Entry 7QIT (X-ray diffraction, 1.99 A resolution); this record covers chains D and H of the 8 polymer chains in the assembly.

== Chain D (and H) ==
Protein: Pancreatic trypsin inhibitor
Notes: chain H of this document is another copy of the same molecule, construct and numbering; everything in this record applies to it too
UniProt: P00974 (BPT1_BOVIN); residues 1-58 here correspond to UniProt positions 36-93 (UniProt number = residue number + 35)
Chain sequence (58 residues; each row starts with the number of its first residue):
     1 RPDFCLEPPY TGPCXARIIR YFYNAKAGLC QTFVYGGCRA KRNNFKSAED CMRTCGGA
Construct notes: engineered mutation 3EG_15 (Lys50 in P00974)
Modified / non-standard residues: 3EG ((2S)-2-amino-4,4,4-trifluorobutanoic acid) at position 15
Cystine bridges: Cys-5/Cys-55, Cys-14/Cys-38, Cys-30/Cys-51

== Interface between chain D and chain H ==
Contacting residue pairs - 15 pairs, chain D then chain H:
  Arg-17(D) with Ala-27(H); Gly-28(H)
  Ile-19(D) with Leu-29(H), hydrophobic
  Tyr-21(D) with Tyr-21(H); Ala-48(H)
  Ala-27(D) with Arg-17(H)
  Gly-28(D) with Arg-17(H)
  Leu-29(D) with Ile-19(H), hydrophobic; Thr-32(H)
  Cys-30(D) with Thr-32(H), hydrogen bond (backbone-side chain)
  Gln-31(D) with Gln-31(H); Thr-32(H), hydrogen bond (side chain-backbone)
  Thr-32(D) with Cys-30(H), hydrogen bond (side chain-backbone); Gln-31(H), hydrogen bond (backbone-side chain)
  Ala-48(D) with Tyr-21(H)
Interface residues without a listed pair, chain D (12 interface residues in all): Val-34, Met-52
Interface residues without a listed pair, chain H (11 interface residues in all): Val-34

== In short ==
12 residues of chain D and 11 residues of chain H are in contact; the contacts include 4 hydrogen bonds. Among
the polar pairs are Cys-30(D)/Thr-32(H) and Gln-31(D)/Thr-32(H).
Both chains are Pancreatic trypsin inhibitor. Entry 7QIT (CRYSTAL STRUCTURE OF THE P1 trifluoroethylglycine
(TfeGly) BPTI MUTANT- BOVINE CHYMOTRYPSIN COMPLEX) was determined by X-ray diffraction, deposited together
with 7QIQ and 7QIS.
